PDB entry 3L0E | X-ray diffraction, 2.30 A resolution | chains A and B

# Chain A
Protein: Oxysterols receptor LXR-beta
From: Homo sapiens
UniProt: P55055 (NR1H2_HUMAN); residue numbers follow UniProt; this construct covers 213-461
Chain sequence (253 residues; each row starts with the number of its first residue):
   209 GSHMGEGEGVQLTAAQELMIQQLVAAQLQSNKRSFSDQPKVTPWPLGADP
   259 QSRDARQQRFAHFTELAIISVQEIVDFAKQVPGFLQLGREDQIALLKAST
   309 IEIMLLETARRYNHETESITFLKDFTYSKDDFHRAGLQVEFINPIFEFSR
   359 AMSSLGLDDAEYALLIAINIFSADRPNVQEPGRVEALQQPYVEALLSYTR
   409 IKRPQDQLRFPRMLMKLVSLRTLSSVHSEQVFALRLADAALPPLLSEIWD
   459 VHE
Not modelled in the structure: 209-218
Sequence notes: expression tag (209-212); engineered mutation S238 (Cys in P55055), S326 (Cys in P55055), S361 (Arg in P55055), S362 (Arg in P55055), A445 (Gln in P55055), A447 (Lys in P55055), A448 (Lys in P55055)
Small-molecule neighbours: G58 (N-(2-chloro-6-fluorobenzyl)-1-methyl-N-{[3'-(methylsulfonyl)biphenyl-4-yl]methyl}-1H-imidazole-4-sulfonamide): F268, F271, T272, L274, A275, I277, S278, E281, I309, M312, L313, E315, T316, R319, F329, L330, F340, A343, G344, L345, F349, I353, H435, Q438, L442, L449, L453, W457

# Chain B
Protein: Nuclear receptor coactivator 2
UniProt: Q15596 (NCOA2_HUMAN); residues 740-751 here = UniProt positions 740-751
Chain sequence (12 residues; row label = number of the first residue in the row):
   740 KENALLRYLLDK

# How chain A and chain B interact
Residue-residue contacts (28):
  Q280(A) with L748(B)
  V283(A) with L745(B), hydrophobic; L748(B)
  K287(A) with L748(B), hydrogen bond (side chain-backbone); L749(B), hydrogen bond (side chain-backbone); K751(B)
  R297(A) with R746(B); L749(B); D750(B), salt bridge
  E298(A) with R746(B), salt bridge
  Q300(A) with L749(B)
  I301(A) with N742(B); R746(B)
  L304(A) with L749(B), hydrophobic
  K305(A) with N742(B), hydrogen bond; L745(B)
  P451(A) with L744(B), hydrophobic
  L452(A) with L744(B); L745(B); L748(B), hydrophobic
  S454(A) with K740(B)
  E455(A) with K740(B), hydrogen bond (backbone-side chain); N742(B); A743(B), hydrogen bond (side chain-backbone); L744(B), hydrogen bond (side chain-backbone); L745(B), hydrogen bond (side chain-backbone)
  D458(A) with K740(B), salt bridge
  E461(A) with K740(B)
Other interface residues (no listed pair), chain A (18 interface residues in all): V279, F292, I456

# In short
The interface between chain A and chain B involves 18 residues on one side and 10 on the other; the contacts
include 7 hydrogen bonds and 3 salt bridges. Polar pairs include R297(A)-D750(B), E298(A)-R746(B) and
D458(A)-K740(B). Chain A binds compound G58.
Chain A is Oxysterols receptor LXR-beta (Homo sapiens) and chain B is Nuclear receptor coactivator 2; the
structure, X-ray crystal structure of a Potent Liver X Receptor Modulator, was determined by X-ray
diffraction.
